Entry 6U8P (X-ray diffraction, 3.05 A resolution); this record covers chains A and D of the 6 polymer chains in the assembly.

Chain A (and D):
Name: DNA (cytosine-5)-methyltransferase 3B
Source organism: Homo sapiens
Notes: EC 2.1.1.37; chain D of this document is another copy of the same molecule, construct and numbering; everything in this record applies to it too
UniProtKB: Q9UBC3 (DNM3B_HUMAN); residues 563-853 here = UniProt positions 563-853
Sequence (291 residues; row label = number of the first residue in the row):
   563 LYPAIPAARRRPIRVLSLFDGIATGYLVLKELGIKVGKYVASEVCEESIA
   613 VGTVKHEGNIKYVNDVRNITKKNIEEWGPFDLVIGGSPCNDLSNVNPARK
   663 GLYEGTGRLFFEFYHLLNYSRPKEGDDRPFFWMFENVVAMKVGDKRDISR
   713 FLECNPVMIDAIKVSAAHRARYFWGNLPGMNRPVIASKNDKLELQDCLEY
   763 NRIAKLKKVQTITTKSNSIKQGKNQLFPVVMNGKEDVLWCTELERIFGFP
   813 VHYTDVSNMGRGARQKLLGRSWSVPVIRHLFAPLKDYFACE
Small-molecule neighbours:
  - Mg2+ (MG): C716, N717, V719, F735, G737, M742
  - S-adenosylhomocysteine (SAH): F581, D582, G583, I584, T586, S604, E605, V606, C607, S610, N626, D627, V628, R629, G648, S649, P650, L671, R832, S833, W834
Swiss-Prot annotation at these positions:
  - active site: C651
  - binding site (S-adenosyl-L-methionine): D582 to T586, E605, D627 to R629, R832 to W834
  - cross-link: K617 (Glycyl lysine isopeptide (Lys-Gly) (interchain with G-Cter in SUMO2))
  - natural variant: A585 (A585T: In ICF1; A585V: In ICF1), A603 (A603T: In ICF1), V606 (V606A: In ICF1), G663 (G663S: In ICF1), L664 (L664P: In ICF1), P691 (P691L: In FSHD4), V699 (V699G: In ICF1), V726 (V726G: In ICF1), A766 (A766P: In ICF1), E806 (E806ESTP: In ICF1), H814 (H814R: In ICF1), D817 (D817G: In ICF1), 3 further natural variant entries in UniProt
Reported in the primary citation:
  - binding site for CpGpA DNA: C651, N652, S655, Q772 to V791
  - catalytic residues: C651
  - binding site for CpGpA DNA: V657, P659, N779, K782, R823, G824
  - mutagenesis - S655A, V657G, N658S, P659A, T775A, T776A, K782A, R823P: decreased catalytic activity
  - disease-associated variants - N658S, R823P: decreased catalytic activity
  - contacts within the chain: N656-R661 (hydrogen bond)
  - mutagenesis - N656I (2.6- and 1.4-fold): decreased catalytic activity on CpA/CpG
  - specificity-determining residues: N656, K777, N779, G822, G824, K828
  - mutagenesis - K777A: increased catalytic activity on CGT
  - mutagenesis - K777A: increased catalytic activity on CGA
  - mutagenesis - N779A: decreased catalytic activity on CGA
  - mutagenesis - N779A: unchanged catalytic activity on CGT

Chain A / chain D interface:
Pairs across the interface - 33 pairs, chain A then chain D:
  T615(A) - Y762(D)
  V616(A) - Y762(D)
  V616(A) - W801(D)  hydrophobic
  K617(A) - H814(D)
  E619(A) - Y762(D)  hydrogen bond (backbone-side chain)
  G620(A) - Y762(D)
  E761(A) - V616(D)
  Y762(A) - T615(D)
  Y762(A) - E619(D)  hydrogen bond (side chain-backbone)
  Y762(A) - G620(D)
  V799(A) - N820(D)
  L800(A) - N820(D)  hydrogen bond (backbone-side chain)
  W801(A) - V616(D)  hydrophobic
  W801(A) - S819(D)
  W801(A) - N820(D)
  C802(A) - N820(D)  hydrogen bond (backbone-side chain)
  T803(A) - D817(D)
  H814(A) - K617(D)
  H814(A) - H814(D)
  H814(A) - D817(D)  salt bridge
  D817(A) - T803(D)
  D817(A) - H814(D)  salt bridge
  D817(A) - D817(D)
  D817(A) - R826(D)  salt bridge
  V818(A) - W801(D)  hydrophobic
  S819(A) - W801(D)
  N820(A) - V799(D)
  N820(A) - L800(D)  hydrogen bond (side chain-backbone)
  N820(A) - W801(D)
  N820(A) - C802(D)  hydrogen bond (side chain-backbone)
  N820(A) - R823(D)
  R823(A) - N820(D)
  R826(A) - D817(D)  salt bridge
Interface residues without a listed pair, chain A (20 interface residues in all): G822
Interface residues without a listed pair, chain D (20 interface residues in all): E761, V818, G822

Summary:
The chain A/chain D interface involves 20 residues from each chain; the contacts include 6 hydrogen bonds and
4 salt bridges. Polar pairs include H814(A)-D817(D), D817(A)-R826(D) and E619(A)-Y762(D). From the paper: the
catalytic residue C651(A); S655A, V657G and N658S of chain A, among others, reduce catalytic activity; 11
substitutions were tested in all.
Chain A and chain D are both DNA (cytosine-5)-methyltransferase 3B (Homo sapiens); the structure, Crystal
structure of DNMT3B-DNMT3L in complex with CpGpA DNA, was determined by X-ray diffraction, deposited together
with 6U8V, 6U8W and 6U8X.
